PDB entry 4NR0 | X-ray diffraction, 1.80 A resolution | chains C and D of the 4 polymer chains in the assembly

Chain C (and D):
Name: Enoyl-[acyl-carrier-protein] reductase [NADH] FabI
Source organism: Pseudomonas aeruginosa
Notes: EC 1.3.1.9; chain D of this document is another copy of the same molecule, construct and numbering; everything in this record applies to it too
Reference sequence: Q9ZFE4 (FABI_PSEAE); residues 1-265 here = UniProt positions 1-265
Chain sequence (273 residues; row label = number of the first residue in the row):
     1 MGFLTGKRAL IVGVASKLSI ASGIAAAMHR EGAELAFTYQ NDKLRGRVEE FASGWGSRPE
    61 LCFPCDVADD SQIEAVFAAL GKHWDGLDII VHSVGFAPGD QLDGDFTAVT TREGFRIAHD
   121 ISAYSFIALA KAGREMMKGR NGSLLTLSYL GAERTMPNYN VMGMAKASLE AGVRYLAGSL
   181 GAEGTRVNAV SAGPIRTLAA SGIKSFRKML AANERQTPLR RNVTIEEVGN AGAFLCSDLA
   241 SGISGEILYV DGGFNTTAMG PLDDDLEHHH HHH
Disordered / not traced: 1, 263-273
Sequence notes: expression tag (266-273)
Residues lining bound ligands:
  - NAD (nicotinamide-adenine-dinucleotide): G13, V14, A15, S19, I20, Q40, L44, C65, D66, V67, A68, S93, V94, G95, F96, I121, L147, S148, Y149, Y159, M162, K166, A192, G193, P194, I195, T197, L198, A199, A200, F206
  - triclosan (TCL): G95, F96, A97, L102, Y149, Y159, M162, K166, P194, A199, A200, I203, F206, M209

How chain C and chain D interact:
Pairs across the interface (92):
  V67(C) - R112(D)  hydrogen bond (backbone-side chain)
  A68(C) - R112(D)  hydrogen bond (backbone-side chain)
  D69(C) - R112(D)
  D70(C) - R112(D)  salt bridge
  I73(C) - R112(D)
  D105(C) - R134(D)  salt bridge
  D105(C) - S179(D)  hydrogen bond
  F106(C) - I127(D)  hydrophobic
  F106(C) - Y175(D)
  F106(C) - L176(D)  hydrophobic
  F106(C) - S179(D)
  T107(C) - K131(D)  hydrogen bond (backbone-side chain)
  T107(C) - R134(D)
  T107(C) - L176(D)
  T107(C) - S179(D)  hydrogen bond
  T107(C) - L180(D)
  A108(C) - K131(D)  hydrogen bond (backbone-side chain)
  A108(C) - R134(D)
  T110(C) - Y124(D)
  T110(C) - K131(D)  hydrogen bond (backbone-side chain)
  T111(C) - Y124(D)
  R112(C) - V67(D)  hydrogen bond (side chain-backbone)
  R112(C) - A68(D)  hydrogen bond (side chain-backbone)
  R112(C) - D69(D)
  R112(C) - D70(D)  salt bridge
  R112(C) - I73(D)
  R112(C) - D120(D)  salt bridge
  R112(C) - Y124(D)  hydrogen bond (backbone-side chain)
  F115(C) - H119(D)
  F115(C) - A123(D)  hydrophobic
  F115(C) - Y124(D)  hydrophobic
  F115(C) - S168(D)
  R116(C) - R116(D)
  H119(C) - F115(D)
  H119(C) - H119(D)
  H119(C) - S168(D)  hydrogen bond
  D120(C) - R112(D)  salt bridge
  A123(C) - F115(D)  hydrophobic
  Y124(C) - T110(D)
  Y124(C) - T111(D)
  Y124(C) - R112(D)  hydrogen bond (side chain-backbone)
  Y124(C) - F115(D)  hydrophobic
  I127(C) - F106(D)  hydrophobic
  I127(C) - M164(D)  hydrophobic
  K131(C) - T107(D)  hydrogen bond (side chain-backbone)
  K131(C) - A108(D)  hydrogen bond (side chain-backbone)
  K131(C) - T110(D)  hydrogen bond (side chain-backbone)
  R134(C) - D105(D)  salt bridge
  R134(C) - T107(D)
  R134(C) - A108(D)
  G151(C) - Y175(D)  hydrogen bond (backbone-side chain)
  A152(C) - A171(D)
  A152(C) - R174(D)  hydrogen bond (backbone-side chain)
  E153(C) - R174(D)  hydrogen bond (backbone-side chain)
  R154(C) - Y175(D)
  T155(C) - R174(D)
  T155(C) - Y175(D)
  M156(C) - Y175(D)
  Y159(C) - Y175(D)
  N160(C) - Y175(D)
  G163(C) - A171(D)
  G163(C) - Y175(D)
  M164(C) - S168(D)
  M164(C) - A171(D)  hydrophobic
  M164(C) - G172(D)
  A167(C) - A167(D)
  A167(C) - A171(D)  hydrophobic
  S168(C) - F115(D)
  S168(C) - H119(D)  hydrogen bond
  S168(C) - M164(D)
  A171(C) - A152(D)
  A171(C) - G163(D)
  A171(C) - M164(D)  hydrophobic
  A171(C) - A167(D)  hydrophobic
  G172(C) - M164(D)
  R174(C) - A152(D)  hydrogen bond (side chain-backbone)
  R174(C) - E153(D)  hydrogen bond (side chain-backbone)
  R174(C) - T155(D)
  Y175(C) - F106(D)  hydrophobic
  Y175(C) - G151(D)  hydrogen bond (side chain-backbone)
  Y175(C) - R154(D)
  Y175(C) - T155(D)
  Y175(C) - M156(D)
  Y175(C) - Y159(D)
  Y175(C) - N160(D)
  Y175(C) - G163(D)
  L176(C) - F106(D)  hydrophobic
  L176(C) - T107(D)
  S179(C) - D105(D)  hydrogen bond
  S179(C) - F106(D)
  S179(C) - T107(D)  hydrogen bond
  L180(C) - T107(D)
Other interface residues (no listed pair), chain C (43 interface residues in all): A128, A130, L169
Other interface residues (no listed pair), chain D (43 interface residues in all): A128, A130, L169

Summary:
Chain C and chain D each contribute 43 residues to their interface, with 24 hydrogen bonds and 6 salt bridges.
Polar contacts include D70(C)-R112(D), D105(C)-R134(D) and R112(C)-D120(D). Bound to chain C: NAD and
triclosan.
Both chains are Enoyl-[acyl-carrier-protein] reductase [NADH] FabI (Pseudomonas aeruginosa). Entry 4NR0
(Crystal structure of the Pseudomonas aeruginosa Enoyl-Acyl Carrier Protein Reductase (FabI) in complex with
NAD+ and ...) was determined by X-ray diffraction together with 4NQZ from the same study.
